Entry 8PJF (X-ray diffraction, 1.48 A resolution); this record covers chains A and B of the 3 polymer chains in the assembly.

[Chain A]
Name: HLA class II histocompatibility antigen, DR alpha chain
Source organism: Homo sapiens
Reference sequence: P01903 (DRA_HUMAN); residues 1-182 here correspond to UniProt positions 26-207 (UniProt number = residue number + 25)
Chain sequence (186 residues; row label = number of the first residue in the row; numbers below 1 keep their minus sign (Met-3 is residue -3)):
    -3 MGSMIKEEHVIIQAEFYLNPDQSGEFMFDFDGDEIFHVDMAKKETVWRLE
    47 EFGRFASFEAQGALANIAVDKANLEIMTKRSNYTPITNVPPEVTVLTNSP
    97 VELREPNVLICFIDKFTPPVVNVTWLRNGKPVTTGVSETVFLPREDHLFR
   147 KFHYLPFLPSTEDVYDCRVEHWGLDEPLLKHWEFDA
Not modelled in the structure: -3 to 1, 182
Differences from the reference sequence: initiating methionine (-3); expression tag (-2 to 0)
Curated features (UniProtKB/Swiss-Prot):
  - region: Glu179 to Ala182 (Connecting peptide)
  - site: Gln9 (Self- and pathogen-derived peptide antigen), Gly49 (Self-peptide antigen), Phe51 (Self- and pathogen-derived peptide antigen), Ala52 (Self-peptide antigen), Ser53 (Self- and pathogen-derived peptide antigen), Glu55 (Pathogen-derived peptide antigen), Asn62 (Self- and pathogen-derived peptide antigen), Asn69 (Pathogen-derived peptide antigen), Arg76 (Self- and pathogen-derived peptide antigen)
  - glycosylation (N-linked (GlcNAc...) asparagine): Asn78, Asn118
Disulfides: Cys107-Cys163

[Chain B]
Name: HLA class II histocompatibility antigen, DRB1 beta chain
Source organism: Homo sapiens
Reference sequence: P01911 (DRB1_HUMAN); residues 1-190 here correspond to UniProt positions 30-219 (UniProt number = residue number + 29)
Chain sequence (194 residues; row label = number of the first residue in the row; numbers below 1 keep their minus sign (Met-3 is residue -3)):
    -3 MGSMGDTRPRFLWQLKFECHFFNGTERVRLLERCIYNQEESVRFDSDVGE
    47 YRAVTELGRPDAEYWNSQKDLLEQRRAAVDTYCRHNYGVGESFTVQRRVE
    97 PKVTVYPSKTQPLQHHNLLVCSVSGFYPGSIEVRWFRNGQEEKAGVVSTG
   147 LIQNGDWTFQTLVMLETVPRSGEVYTCQVEHPSVTSPLTVEWRA
Not modelled in the structure: -3 to -1
Differences from the reference sequence: initiating methionine (-3); expression tag (-2 to 0); variant Leu11 (Pro40 in P01911), Phe13 (Arg42 in P01911), Leu26 (Phe55 in P01911), Glu28 (Asp57 in P01911), Cys30 (Tyr59 in P01911), Ile31 (Phe60 in P01911), Tyr47 (Phe76 in P01911), Leu67 (Ile96 in P01911), Arg71 (Ala100 in P01911), Gly86 (Val115 in P01911), Glu96 (Gln125 in P01911), Arg133 (Leu162 in P01911), Val142 (Met171 in P01911)
Curated features (UniProtKB/Swiss-Prot):
  - binding site (a peptide antigen): Asp57, Trp61, His81, Asn82, Arg93
  - glycosylation: Asn19 (N-linked (GlcNAc...) asparagine)
Disulfides: Cys15-Cys79, Cys117-Cys173

[Interface between chain A and chain B]
Pairs across the interface (131):
  Lys2(A) - Phe18(B)
  Glu3(A) - His16(B)  salt bridge
  Glu3(A) - Phe17(B)
  Glu3(A) - Phe18(B)
  Glu4(A) - Phe17(B)  hydrogen bond (backbone-backbone)
  Glu4(A) - Asn19(B)
  Glu4(A) - Gly20(B)  hydrogen bond (side chain-backbone)
  His5(A) - Cys15(B)
  His5(A) - His16(B)
  His5(A) - Phe17(B)  hydrogen bond (backbone-backbone)
  His5(A) - Val91(B)
  Val6(A) - Cys15(B)
  Val6(A) - His16(B)
  Ile7(A) - Phe13(B)
  Ile7(A) - Glu14(B)
  Ile7(A) - Cys15(B)  hydrogen bond (backbone-backbone)
  Ile7(A) - Phe17(B)  hydrophobic
  Ile7(A) - Tyr83(B)  hydrophobic
  Ile8(A) - Phe13(B)
  Ile8(A) - Glu14(B)
  Gln9(A) - Leu11(B)
  Gln9(A) - Lys12(B)
  Gln9(A) - Phe13(B)  hydrogen bond (backbone-backbone)
  Gln9(A) - Tyr78(B)  hydrogen bond
  Ala10(A) - Leu11(B)
  Glu11(A) - Gln10(B)
  Glu11(A) - Leu11(B)  hydrogen bond (backbone-backbone)
  Glu11(A) - Phe13(B)
  Phe12(A) - Leu8(B)  hydrophobic
  Phe12(A) - Trp9(B)
  Phe12(A) - Gln10(B)
  Tyr13(A) - Phe7(B)
  Tyr13(A) - Leu8(B)
  Tyr13(A) - Trp9(B)  hydrogen bond (backbone-backbone)
  Leu14(A) - Arg6(B)
  Leu14(A) - Phe7(B)
  Asn15(A) - Arg6(B)
  Asn15(A) - Phe7(B)  hydrogen bond (backbone-backbone)
  Pro16(A) - Arg4(B)
  Pro16(A) - Pro5(B)
  Pro16(A) - Arg6(B)
  Asp17(A) - Arg6(B)  salt bridge
  Phe24(A) - Asn82(B)
  Phe26(A) - Thr90(B)
  Phe26(A) - Val91(B)
  Phe26(A) - Tyr123(B)
  Phe26(A) - Trp153(B)  hydrophobic
  Asp27(A) - Gln149(B)  hydrogen bond (backbone-side chain)
  Gly28(A) - Gln149(B)
  Asp29(A) - Tyr123(B)
  Asp29(A) - Gln149(B)  hydrogen bond
  Asp29(A) - Gly151(B)
  Asp29(A) - Trp153(B)  hydrogen bond (side chain-backbone)
  Glu30(A) - Trp153(B)  hydrogen bond (backbone-side chain)
  Arg44(A) - Gly151(B)  hydrogen bond (side chain-backbone)
  Arg44(A) - Asp152(B)
  Arg44(A) - Trp153(B)
  Leu45(A) - Arg93(B)
  Leu45(A) - Asp152(B)
  Leu45(A) - Trp153(B)
  Phe48(A) - Phe89(B)  hydrophobic
  Phe48(A) - Trp153(B)
  Phe51(A) - Phe89(B)  hydrophobic
  Ala52(A) - Val85(B)  hydrophobic
  Asp66(A) - Trp9(B)
  Asp66(A) - Leu11(B)
  Asn69(A) - Trp9(B)
  Leu70(A) - Phe7(B)
  Leu70(A) - Leu8(B)
  Leu70(A) - Trp9(B)  hydrophobic
  Met73(A) - Trp9(B)  hydrophobic
  Met73(A) - Tyr32(B)  hydrophobic
  Met73(A) - Leu53(B)  hydrophobic
  Thr74(A) - Phe7(B)
  Thr74(A) - Tyr32(B)
  Arg76(A) - Leu53(B)  hydrogen bond (side chain-backbone)
  Arg76(A) - Pro56(B)
  Arg76(A) - Asp57(B)  salt bridge
  Ser77(A) - Tyr32(B)  hydrogen bond
  Ser77(A) - Leu53(B)
  Tyr79(A) - Phe7(B)
  Thr80(A) - Phe7(B)
  Thr80(A) - Tyr32(B)  hydrogen bond (backbone-side chain)
  Thr80(A) - Asn33(B)  hydrogen bond (backbone-side chain)
  Pro81(A) - Pro5(B)  hydrophobic
  Pro81(A) - Arg6(B)
  Pro81(A) - Phe7(B)  hydrophobic
  Pro81(A) - Asn33(B)  hydrogen bond (backbone-side chain)
  Ile82(A) - Arg6(B)  hydrogen bond (backbone-backbone)
  Ile82(A) - Leu8(B)  hydrophobic
  Ile82(A) - Asn33(B)
  Val85(A) - Gln34(B)
  Leu92(A) - Ile148(B)  hydrophobic
  Leu92(A) - Gln156(B)
  Thr93(A) - Gln156(B)  hydrogen bond (backbone-side chain)
  Asn94(A) - Ser120(B)
  Asn94(A) - Gln156(B)
  Pro96(A) - Lys98(B)
  Pro96(A) - Thr100(B)
  Pro96(A) - Ser118(B)
  Ile106(A) - Asn150(B)
  Phe108(A) - Ile148(B)  hydrophobic
  Phe108(A) - Gln149(B)
  Thr113(A) - Leu8(B)
  Pro115(A) - Leu8(B)
  Asn118(A) - Met0(B)
  Pro139(A) - Lys12(B)
  Arg140(A) - Lys12(B)  hydrogen bond (backbone-side chain)
  Asp142(A) - Gln34(B)  hydrogen bond (backbone-side chain)
  His143(A) - Gln10(B)
  His143(A) - Lys12(B)  hydrogen bond
  His143(A) - Arg29(B)  hydrogen bond
  His143(A) - Ile31(B)
  Leu144(A) - Gln34(B)
  Phe145(A) - Leu8(B)  hydrophobic
  Phe145(A) - Gln10(B)
  Arg146(A) - Gln149(B)  hydrogen bond
  Phe148(A) - Gln149(B)
  Phe148(A) - Asn150(B)
  Phe148(A) - Gly151(B)
  Tyr150(A) - Asn150(B)  hydrogen bond (side chain-backbone)
  Tyr150(A) - Gly151(B)
  Tyr150(A) - Asp152(B)
  Glu166(A) - Met0(B)  hydrogen bond (side chain-backbone)
  His167(A) - Met0(B)  hydrogen bond (backbone-side chain)
  Trp168(A) - Met0(B)
  Trp168(A) - Gly1(B)  hydrogen bond (side chain-backbone)
  Trp168(A) - Asp2(B)  hydrogen bond (side chain-backbone)
  Trp168(A) - Arg6(B)
  Asp181(A) - Lys105(B)
  Asp181(A) - Thr106(B)
Also at the interface, not in a pair above, chain A (67 interface residues in all): Ile31, Glu47, Ser95, Pro114, Val116, Thr135
Also at the interface, not in a pair above, chain B (54 interface residues in all): Glu36, Gly54, Tyr102, Phe155

[Overview]
67 residues of chain A face 54 of chain B across their interface; the contacts include 31 hydrogen bonds and 3
salt bridges. Polar contacts include Glu3(A)-His16(B), Asp17(A)-Arg6(B) and Arg76(A)-Asp57(B). From UniProt: 5
peptide antigen-binding residues on chain B.
Here chain A is HLA class II histocompatibility antigen, DR alpha chain and chain B is HLA class II
histocompatibility antigen, DRB1 beta chain, both from Homo sapiens. Entry 8PJF (Human Leukocyte Antigen class
II allotype DR1 presenting P11T->R modified influenza A virus haemagglutinin (HA)306-318 PKYVKQNTLKLAR) was
determined by X-ray diffraction, deposited together with 8PJE.
